Entry 1RJ1 (X-ray diffraction, 1.87 A resolution); this record covers chain A.

Chain A:
Molecule: invertase inhibitor
From: Nicotiana tabacum
UniProt: O49908 (O49908_TOBAC); residues 1-147 here correspond to UniProt positions 20-166 (UniProt number = residue number + 19)
Chain sequence (151 residues; numbered -3 to 147; the number before each row is that of its first residue; numbers below 1 keep their minus sign (Gly-3 is residue -3)):
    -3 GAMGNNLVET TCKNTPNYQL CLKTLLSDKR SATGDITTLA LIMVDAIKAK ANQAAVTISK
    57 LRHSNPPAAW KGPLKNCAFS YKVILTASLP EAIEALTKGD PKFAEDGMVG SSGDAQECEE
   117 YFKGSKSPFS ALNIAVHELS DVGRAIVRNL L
Unresolved in the structure: -3 to -1
Disulfides: Cys8-Cys17, Cys73-Cys114
Differences from the reference sequence: cloning artifact (-3 to 0)

Overview:
Chain A is invertase inhibitor (Nicotiana tabacum); the structure, Crystal Structure of a Cell Wall Invertase
Inhibitor from Tobacco, was determined by X-ray diffraction together with 1RJ4 from the same study.
